PDB entry 2FFF | X-ray diffraction, 2.23 A resolution | chains A and B

Chain A:
Protein: penicillin-binding protein 1B
Source organism: Streptococcus pneumoniae
UniProtKB: Q4TUQ1 (Q4TUQ1_STRPN); residues 105-119 here correspond to UniProt positions 74-88 (UniProt number = residue number - 31)
Sequence (15 residues; each row starts with the number of its first residue):
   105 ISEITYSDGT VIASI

Chain B:
Protein: penicillin-binding protein 1B
Source organism: Streptococcus pneumoniae
Notes: fragment: transpeptidase domain, residues 337-789
UniProtKB: O70038 (O70038_STRPN); residue numbers follow UniProt; this construct covers 337-789
Sequence (453 residues; numbered 337 to 789; the number before each row is that of its first residue):
   337 DYLYFTTLAE AQERMYDYLA QRDNVSAKEL KNEATQKFYR DLAAKEIENG GYKITTTIDQ
   397 KIHSAMQSAV ADYGYLLDDG TGRVEVGNVL MDNQTGAILG FVGGRNYQEN QNNHAFDTKR
   457 SPASTTKPLL AYGIAIDQGL MGSETILSNY PTNFANGNPI MYANSKGTGM MTLGEALNYS
   517 WNIPAYWTYR MLRENGVDVK GYMEKMGYEI PEYGIESLPM GGGIEVTVAQ HTNGYQTLAN
   577 NGVYHQKHVI SKIEAADGRV VYEYQDKPVQ VYSKATATIM QGLLREVLSS RVTTTFKSNL
   637 TSLNPTLANA DWIGKTGTTN QDENMWLMLS TPRLTLGGWI GHDDNHSLSR RAGYSNNSNY
   697 MAHLVNAIQQ ASPSIWGNER FALDPSVVKS EVLKSTGQKP GKVSVEGKEV EVTGSTVTSY
   757 WANKSGAPAT SYRFAIGGSD ADYQNAWSSI VGS
Ion coordination: Ni2+ near His682 (its only coordinating residue here)
From the paper describing this entry:
  - catalytic residues: Ser460, Thr654
  - conformationally variable residues (domain motion, loop rearrangement, side-chain flip): Asp337 to Arg358, Glu369 to Glu384, Asp414 to Glu421, Ser460, Gly653 to Asn660, Gly677 to Arg687
  - Ni2+ coordination: His682
  - contacts within the chain: Ser460-Thr654 (water-mediated contact)

Interface between chain A and chain B:
Residue-residue contacts (27):
  Ile105(A) - Gly387(B)
  Ser106(A) - Ile383(B)  hydrogen bond (side chain-backbone)
  Ser106(A) - Gly387(B)
  Ser106(A) - Tyr388(B)  hydrogen bond (side chain-backbone)
  Glu107(A) - Tyr388(B)  hydrogen bond (backbone-backbone)
  Glu107(A) - Lys389(B)
  Glu107(A) - Ile390(B)  hydrogen bond (backbone-backbone)
  Ile108(A) - Thr343(B)
  Ile108(A) - Ile390(B)
  Ile108(A) - Thr392(B)
  Thr109(A) - Lys389(B)
  Thr109(A) - Ile390(B)  hydrogen bond (backbone-backbone)
  Thr109(A) - Thr391(B)
  Thr109(A) - Thr392(B)  hydrogen bond (backbone-side chain)
  Tyr110(A) - Leu339(B)
  Tyr110(A) - Thr392(B)
  Tyr110(A) - Ile394(B)
  Tyr110(A) - Gln396(B)
  Ser111(A) - Thr392(B)
  Ser111(A) - Thr393(B)
  Ser111(A) - Ile394(B)  hydrogen bond (backbone-backbone)
  Ser111(A) - Asp395(B)
  Ile116(A) - Leu339(B)  hydrophobic
  Ile116(A) - Thr392(B)
  Ala117(A) - Tyr340(B)  hydrophobic
  Ile119(A) - Tyr340(B)
  Ile119(A) - Glu384(B)
Other interface residues (no listed pair), chain A (11 interface residues in all): Gly113
Other interface residues (no listed pair), chain B (17 interface residues in all): Leu344, Gly386

In short:
Chain A and chain B form an interface of 11 and 17 residues respectively, with 7 hydrogen bonds. Polar
contacts include Ser106(A)-Ile383(B), Ser106(A)-Tyr388(B) and Thr109(A)-Thr392(B). The paper reports catalytic
residues Ser460(B) and Thr654(B); Ni2+ coordination by His682(B).
Here chain A is penicillin-binding protein 1B and chain B is penicillin-binding protein 1B, both from
Streptococcus pneumoniae. Entry 2FFF (Open Form of a Class A Transpeptidase Domain) was determined by X-ray
diffraction.
